Entry 6HZ6 (electron microscopy, 4.30 A resolution (low resolution: residue-level contacts below are approximate; hydrogen-bond / salt-bridge calls are withheld)); this record covers chains B and M of the 14 polymer chains in the assembly.

Chain B:
Protein: 5-methylcytosine-specific restriction enzyme B
From: Escherichia coli (strain K12)
Notes: EC 3.1.21.-
UniProt: P15005 (MCRB_ECOLI), isoform P15005-2; residues 162-459 here correspond to UniProt positions 1-298 (UniProt number = residue number - 161)
Sequence (307 residues; each row starts with the number of its first residue):
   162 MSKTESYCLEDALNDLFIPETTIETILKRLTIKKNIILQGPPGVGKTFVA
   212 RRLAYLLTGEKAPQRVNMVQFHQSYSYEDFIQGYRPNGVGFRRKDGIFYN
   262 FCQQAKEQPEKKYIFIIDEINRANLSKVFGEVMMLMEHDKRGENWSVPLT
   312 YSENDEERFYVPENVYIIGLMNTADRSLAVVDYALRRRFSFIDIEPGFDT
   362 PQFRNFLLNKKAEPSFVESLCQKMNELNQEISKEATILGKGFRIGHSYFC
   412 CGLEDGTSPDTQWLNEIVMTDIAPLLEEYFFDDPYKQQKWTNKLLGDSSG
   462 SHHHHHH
Disordered / not traced: 162-167, 458-468
Differences from the reference sequence: expression tag (460-468)
Ion coordination: Mg2+: Thr208 (together with GMP-PNP)
Residues lining bound ligands:
  - GMP-PNP (GNP; phosphoaminophosphonic acid-guanylate ester), molecule 1: Asp176, Leu177, Phe178, Ile179, Pro202, Pro203, Gly204, Val205, Gly206, Lys207, Thr208, Phe209, Asp279, Glu280, Asn333, His407, Ser408, Cys411, Cys412
  - GMP-PNP (GNP), molecule 2: Glu298, Asp300, Lys301, Ala345, Arg348, Arg349
From the paper describing this entry:
  - mutagenesis - R348A: decreased catalytic activity
  - mutagenesis - R283A: abolished catalytic activity on GTP (citing earlier work)

Chain M:
Protein: Protein McrC
From: Escherichia coli (strain K12)
UniProt: P15006 (MCRC_ECOLI); residue numbers follow UniProt; this construct covers 1-348
Sequence (348 residues; numbered 1 to 348; the number before each row is that of its first residue):
     1 MEQPVIPVRNIYYMLTYAWGYLQEIKQANLEAIPGNNLLDILGYVLNKGV
    51 LQLSRRGLELDYNPNTEIIPGIKGRIEFAKTIRGFHLNHGKTVSTFDMLN
   101 EDTLANRIIKSTLAILIKHEKLNSTIRDEARSLYRKLPGISTLHLTPQHF
   151 SYLNGGKNTRYYKFVISVCKFIVNNSIPGQNKGHYRFYDFERNEKEMSLL
   201 YQKFLYEFCRRELTSANTTRSYLKWDASSISDQSLNLLPRMETDITIRSS
   251 EKILIVDAKYYKSIFSRRMGTEKFHSQNLYQLMNYLWSLKPENGENIGGL
   301 LIYPHVDTAVKHRYKINGFDIGLCTVNLGQEWPCIHQELLDIFDEYLK
Disordered / not traced: 1-2, 22-27, 268-271
From the paper describing this entry:
  - catalytic residues: Asp244, Asp257, Lys259 (proposed by the authors, not directly observed)

Chain B / chain M interface:
Pairs across the interface (15):
  Ser235(B) - Arg75(M)
  Ser237(B) - Arg75(M)
  Asp240(B) - Arg75(M)
  Tyr245(B) - Phe78(M)
  Pro247(B) - Phe78(M)
  Phe252(B) - Phe78(M)
  Phe252(B) - Ile82(M)
  Tyr312(B) - Ala79(M)
  Tyr312(B) - Arg83(M)
  Arg337(B) - Gly155(M)
  Thr397(B) - Lys163(M)
  Tyr440(B) - Arg160(M)
  Phe441(B) - Arg160(M)
  Phe442(B) - Arg56(M)
  Asp443(B) - Arg160(M)
Also at the interface, not in a pair above, chain B (19 interface residues in all): Glu239, Lys288, Ser338, Glu395, Ile398, Leu399
Also at the interface, not in a pair above, chain M (14 interface residues in all): Glu77, Leu87, Gly156, Lys157, Asn158

Overview:
19 residues of chain B face 14 of chain M across their interface. Bound to chain B: GMP-PNP. From the paper:
catalytic residues Asp244(M), Asp257(M) and Lys259(M); R348A of chain B reduces catalytic activity.
Chain B is 5-methylcytosine-specific restriction enzyme B and chain M is Protein McrC, both from Escherichia
coli (strain K12); the structure, Structure of McrBC without DNA binding domains (Class 2), was determined by
electron microscopy together with 6HZ4, 6HZ5, 6HZ7, 6HZ8 and 6HZ9 from the same study.
